PDB entry 6WTM | X-ray diffraction, 1.85 A resolution | chains A and B

# Chain A (and B)
Name: 3C-like proteinase
Source organism: Severe acute respiratory syndrome coronavirus 2
Notes: EC 3.4.22.69; chain B of this document is another copy of the same molecule, construct and numbering; everything in this record applies to it too
UniProt: P0DTD1 (R1AB_SARS2); residues 1-306 here correspond to UniProt positions 3264-3569 (UniProt number = residue number + 3263)
Amino-acid sequence (306 residues; numbered 1 to 306; the number before each row is that of its first residue):
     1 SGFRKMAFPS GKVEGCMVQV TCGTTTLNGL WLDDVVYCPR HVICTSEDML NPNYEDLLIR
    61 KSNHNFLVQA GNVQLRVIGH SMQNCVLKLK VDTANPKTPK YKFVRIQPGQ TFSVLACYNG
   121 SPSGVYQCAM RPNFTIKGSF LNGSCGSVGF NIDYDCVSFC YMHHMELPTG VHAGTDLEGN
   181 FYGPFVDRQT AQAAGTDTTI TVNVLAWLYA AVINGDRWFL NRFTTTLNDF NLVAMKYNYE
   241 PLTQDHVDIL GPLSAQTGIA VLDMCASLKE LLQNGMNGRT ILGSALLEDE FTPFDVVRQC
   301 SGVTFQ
Curated features (UniProtKB/Swiss-Prot):
  - active site: His41 (For 3CL-PRO activity), Cys145 (Nucleophile)
  - site: Gln306 (Cleavage)
  - cross-link (Glycyl lysine isopeptide (Lys-Gly)): Lys5 (interchain with G-Cter in ubiquitin), Lys90 (interchain with G-Cter in ubiquitin)
From the paper describing this entry:
  - self-association interface (contacts with another copy of this molecule): Ser1 to Ala7
  - catalytic residues: His41, Cys145

# Interface between chain A and chain B
Pairs across the interface (97; chain A residue first):
  Ser1(A) - Gly138(B)
  Ser1(A) - Ser139(B)
  Ser1(A) - Phe140(B)  hydrogen bond (backbone-backbone)
  Ser1(A) - Glu166(B)  hydrogen bond (backbone-side chain)
  Ser1(A) - His172(B)  hydrogen bond (backbone-side chain)
  Gly2(A) - Gly138(B)
  Gly2(A) - Ser139(B)  hydrogen bond (backbone-side chain)
  Phe3(A) - Gly138(B)
  Arg4(A) - Tyr126(B)
  Arg4(A) - Gln127(B)  hydrogen bond (side chain-backbone)
  Arg4(A) - Cys128(B)  hydrogen bond
  Arg4(A) - Lys137(B)  hydrogen bond (side chain-backbone)
  Arg4(A) - Gly138(B)
  Arg4(A) - Ser139(B)
  Arg4(A) - Glu290(B)  salt bridge
  Lys5(A) - Tyr126(B)
  Met6(A) - Gly124(B)
  Met6(A) - Val125(B)
  Met6(A) - Tyr126(B)  hydrophobic
  Met6(A) - Ser139(B)
  Ala7(A) - Gly124(B)
  Ala7(A) - Val125(B)  hydrogen bond (backbone-backbone)
  Phe8(A) - Val125(B)
  Pro9(A) - Ser10(B)
  Pro9(A) - Glu14(B)
  Pro9(A) - Pro122(B)  hydrophobic
  Pro9(A) - Ser123(B)
  Pro9(A) - Gly124(B)
  Ser10(A) - Pro9(B)
  Ser10(A) - Ser10(B)  hydrogen bond (backbone-side chain)
  Ser10(A) - Glu14(B)  hydrogen bond (backbone-side chain)
  Gly11(A) - Gly11(B)
  Gly11(A) - Glu14(B)  hydrogen bond (backbone-side chain)
  Glu14(A) - Pro9(B)
  Glu14(A) - Ser10(B)  hydrogen bond (side chain-backbone)
  Glu14(A) - Gly11(B)  hydrogen bond (side chain-backbone)
  Tyr118(A) - Gly302(B)
  Tyr118(A) - Thr304(B)
  Ser121(A) - Thr304(B)
  Ser121(A) - Gln306(B)
  Pro122(A) - Pro9(B)  hydrophobic
  Pro122(A) - Thr304(B)
  Pro122(A) - Phe305(B)  hydrogen bond (backbone-backbone)
  Ser123(A) - Pro9(B)
  Ser123(A) - Val303(B)  hydrogen bond (side chain-backbone)
  Ser123(A) - Phe305(B)
  Gly124(A) - Met6(B)
  Gly124(A) - Ala7(B)
  Val125(A) - Met6(B)
  Val125(A) - Ala7(B)  hydrogen bond (backbone-backbone)
  Val125(A) - Phe8(B)
  Val125(A) - Val125(B)  hydrophobic
  Tyr126(A) - Arg4(B)
  Tyr126(A) - Lys5(B)
  Tyr126(A) - Met6(B)  hydrophobic
  Gln127(A) - Arg4(B)  hydrogen bond (backbone-side chain)
  Cys128(A) - Arg4(B)  hydrogen bond
  Lys137(A) - Arg4(B)  hydrogen bond (backbone-side chain)
  Gly138(A) - Ser1(B)
  Gly138(A) - Gly2(B)
  Gly138(A) - Phe3(B)
  Gly138(A) - Arg4(B)
  Ser139(A) - Ser1(B)
  Ser139(A) - Gly2(B)
  Ser139(A) - Arg4(B)
  Ser139(A) - Met6(B)
  Ser139(A) - Gln299(B)  hydrogen bond
  Phe140(A) - Ser1(B)  hydrogen bond (backbone-backbone)
  Leu141(A) - Gln299(B)
  Leu141(A) - Cys300(B)
  Leu141(A) - Ser301(B)
  Leu141(A) - Gly302(B)
  Glu166(A) - Ser1(B)  hydrogen bond (side chain-backbone)
  His172(A) - Ser1(B)  hydrogen bond (side chain-backbone)
  Thr280(A) - Leu286(B)
  Gly283(A) - Leu286(B)
  Ala285(A) - Ala285(B)  hydrophobic
  Ala285(A) - Leu286(B)  hydrophobic
  Leu286(A) - Thr280(B)
  Leu286(A) - Gly283(B)
  Leu286(A) - Ala285(B)  hydrophobic
  Glu290(A) - Arg4(B)  salt bridge
  Gln299(A) - Ser139(B)  hydrogen bond
  Gln299(A) - Leu141(B)
  Cys300(A) - Leu141(B)
  Ser301(A) - Leu141(B)
  Gly302(A) - Tyr118(B)
  Gly302(A) - Leu141(B)
  Val303(A) - Ser123(B)  hydrogen bond (backbone-side chain)
  Thr304(A) - Tyr118(B)
  Thr304(A) - Ser121(B)
  Thr304(A) - Pro122(B)
  Phe305(A) - Pro122(B)  hydrogen bond (backbone-backbone)
  Phe305(A) - Ser123(B)
  Gln306(A) - Gly120(B)  hydrogen bond (side chain-backbone)
  Gln306(A) - Ser121(B)
  Gln306(A) - Pro122(B)
Also at the interface, not in a pair above, chain A (42 interface residues in all): Leu115
Also at the interface, not in a pair above, chain B (47 interface residues in all): Met17, Leu115, Ala116, Gly170, Ser284

# Overview
42 residues of chain A and 47 residues of chain B are in contact, with 27 hydrogen bonds and 2 salt bridges.
Polar contacts include Arg4(A)-Glu290(B), Ser1(A)-Glu166(B) and Ser1(A)-His172(B). Curated annotation
(UniProt) lists active-site residues His41(A) and Cys145(A) on chain A. From the paper: catalytic residues
His41(A) and Cys145(A); a self-association interface involving Ser1(A).
Chain A and chain B are both 3C-like proteinase (Severe acute respiratory syndrome coronavirus 2); the
structure, Feline coronavirus drug inhibits the main protease of SARS-CoV-2 and blocks virus replication, was
determined by X-ray diffraction together with 6WTJ and 6WTK from the same study.
